8YBS - chains D and G of the 7 polymer chains in the assembly; structure by electron microscopy, 4.54 A resolution (low resolution: residue-level contacts below are approximate; hydrogen-bond / salt-bridge calls are withheld).

Chain D (and G):
Protein: Spike glycoprotein
Organism: Severe acute respiratory syndrome coronavirus
Notes: chain G of this document is another copy of the same molecule, construct and numbering; everything in this record applies to it too
Reference sequence: A0A6H1PJZ3 (A0A6H1PJZ3_SARS2); residues 1-1273 here = UniProt positions 1-1273
Chain sequence (1273 residues; each row starts with the number of its first residue):
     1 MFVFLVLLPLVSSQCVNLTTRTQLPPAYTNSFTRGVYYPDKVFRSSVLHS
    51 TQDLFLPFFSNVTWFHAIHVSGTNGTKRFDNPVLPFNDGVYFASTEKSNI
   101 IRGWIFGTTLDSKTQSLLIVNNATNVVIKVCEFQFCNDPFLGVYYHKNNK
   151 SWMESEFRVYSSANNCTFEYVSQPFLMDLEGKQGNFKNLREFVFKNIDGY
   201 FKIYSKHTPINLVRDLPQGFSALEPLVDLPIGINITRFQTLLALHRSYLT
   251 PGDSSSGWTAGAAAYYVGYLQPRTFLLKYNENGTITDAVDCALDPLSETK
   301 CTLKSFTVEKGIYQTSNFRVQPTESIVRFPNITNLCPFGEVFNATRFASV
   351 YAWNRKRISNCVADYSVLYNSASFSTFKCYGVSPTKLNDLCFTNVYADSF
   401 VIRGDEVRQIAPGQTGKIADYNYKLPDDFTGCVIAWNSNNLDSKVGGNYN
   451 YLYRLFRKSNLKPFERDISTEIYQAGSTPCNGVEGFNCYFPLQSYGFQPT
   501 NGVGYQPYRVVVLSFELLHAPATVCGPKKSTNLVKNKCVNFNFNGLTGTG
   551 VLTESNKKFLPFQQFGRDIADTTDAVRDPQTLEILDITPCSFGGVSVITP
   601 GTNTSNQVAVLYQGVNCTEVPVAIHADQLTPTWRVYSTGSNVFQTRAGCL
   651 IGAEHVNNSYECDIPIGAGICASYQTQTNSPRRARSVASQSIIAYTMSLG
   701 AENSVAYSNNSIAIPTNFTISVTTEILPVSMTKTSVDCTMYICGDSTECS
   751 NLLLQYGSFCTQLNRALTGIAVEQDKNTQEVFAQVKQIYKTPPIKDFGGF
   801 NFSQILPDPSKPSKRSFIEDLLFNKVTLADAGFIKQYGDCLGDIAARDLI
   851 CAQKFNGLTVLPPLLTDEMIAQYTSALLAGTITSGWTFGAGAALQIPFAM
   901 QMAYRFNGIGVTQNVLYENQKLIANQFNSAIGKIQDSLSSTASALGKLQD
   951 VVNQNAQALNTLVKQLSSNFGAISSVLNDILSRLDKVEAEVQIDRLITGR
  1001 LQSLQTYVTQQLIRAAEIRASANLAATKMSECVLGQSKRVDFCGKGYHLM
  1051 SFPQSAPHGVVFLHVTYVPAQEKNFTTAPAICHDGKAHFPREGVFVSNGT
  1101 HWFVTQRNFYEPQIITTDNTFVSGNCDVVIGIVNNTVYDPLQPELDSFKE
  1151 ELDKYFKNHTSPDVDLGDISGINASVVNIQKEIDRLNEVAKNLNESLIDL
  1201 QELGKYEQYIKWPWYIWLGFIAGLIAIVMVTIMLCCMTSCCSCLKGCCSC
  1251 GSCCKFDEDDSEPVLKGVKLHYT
Unresolved in the structure: 1-26, 70-79, 144-164, 173-185, 246-263, 469-488, 621-640, 677-688, 828-853, 1152-1273
Disulfide bonds: Cys131-Cys166, Cys291-Cys301, Cys336-Cys361, Cys379-Cys432, Cys391-Cys525, Cys538-Cys590, Cys617-Cys649, Cys662-Cys671, Cys738-Cys760, Cys743-Cys749, Cys1032-Cys1043, Cys1082-Cys1126
Covalently attached groups: N-acetylglucosamine (NAG) linked to Asn61, Asn122, Asn165, Asn282, Asn331, Asn343, Asn603, Asn616, Asn657, Asn709, Asn1074

Interface between chain D and chain G:
Contacting residue pairs - 150 pairs, chain D then chain G:
  Asn317(D) - Asp737(G)
  Arg319(D) - Met740(G)
  Arg319(D) - Asp745(G)
  Arg357(D) - Pro230(G)
  Arg357(D) - Ile231(G)
  Gly381(D) - Ile973(G)
  Gly381(D) - Arg983(G)
  Gly381(D) - Leu984(G)
  Val382(D) - Arg983(G)
  Val382(D) - Leu984(G)
  Ser383(D) - Arg983(G)
  Ser383(D) - Leu984(G)
  Ser383(D) - Asp985(G)
  Pro384(D) - Asp985(G)
  Thr385(D) - Asp985(G)
  Leu390(D) - Ser982(G)
  Leu390(D) - Arg983(G)
  Asn394(D) - Tyr200(G)
  Tyr396(D) - Tyr200(G)
  Tyr396(D) - Pro230(G)
  Arg408(D) - Thr376(G)
  Arg408(D) - Lys378(G)
  Lys417(D) - Tyr369(G)
  Lys417(D) - Asn370(G)
  Thr430(D) - Arg983(G)
  Thr500(D) - Gln506(G)
  Asn501(D) - Asn439(G)
  Leu517(D) - Arg983(G)
  His519(D) - Lys41(G)
  Thr547(D) - Asn978(G)
  Gly548(D) - Asn978(G)
  Thr549(D) - Asp745(G)
  Phe562(D) - Lys41(G)
  Phe562(D) - Pro225(G)
  Gln563(D) - Lys41(G)
  Gln563(D) - Val42(G)
  Gln563(D) - Phe43(G)
  Gln564(D) - Lys41(G)
  Phe565(D) - Val42(G)
  Phe565(D) - Phe43(G)
  Gly566(D) - Phe43(G)
  Arg567(D) - Asp40(G)
  Arg567(D) - Val42(G)
  Arg567(D) - Phe43(G)
  Arg567(D) - Arg44(G)
  Ile569(D) - Val47(G)
  Ala570(D) - Val963(G)
  Asp571(D) - Leu966(G)
  Asp571(D) - Ser967(G)
  Thr572(D) - Phe855(G)
  Pro589(D) - Phe855(G)
  Phe592(D) - Phe855(G)
  Gln613(D) - Thr859(G)
  Pro665(D) - Leu864(G)
  Ala668(D) - Pro863(G)
  Gly669(D) - Leu864(G)
  Gly669(D) - Met869(G)
  Met697(D) - Met869(G)
  Leu699(D) - Ile788(G)
  Leu699(D) - Met869(G)
  Leu699(D) - Gln872(G)
  Leu699(D) - Tyr873(G)
  Ala701(D) - Ile788(G)
  Glu702(D) - Lys790(G)
  Asn703(D) - Gln787(G)
  Asn703(D) - Ile788(G)
  Asn703(D) - Tyr789(G)
  Asn703(D) - Lys790(G)
  Ser704(D) - Lys790(G)
  Val705(D) - Gln895(G)
  Ala706(D) - Gln895(G)
  Tyr707(D) - Ile794(G)
  Tyr707(D) - Asp796(G)
  Tyr707(D) - Phe797(G)
  Tyr707(D) - Gln895(G)
  Tyr707(D) - Ile896(G)
  Tyr707(D) - Pro897(G)
  Tyr707(D) - Phe898(G)
  Asn709(D) - Asp796(G)
  Asn709(D) - Pro897(G)
  Ser711(D) - Gln895(G)
  Ser711(D) - Ile896(G)
  Ser711(D) - Pro897(G)
  Ile712(D) - Gln895(G)
  Ile712(D) - Ile896(G)
  Ile712(D) - Tyr904(G)
  Ala713(D) - Leu894(G)
  Ala713(D) - Gln895(G)
  Pro715(D) - Leu894(G)
  Gln957(D) - Arg765(G)
  Thr961(D) - Ser758(G)
  Thr961(D) - Gln762(G)
  Gln965(D) - Tyr756(G)
  Gln965(D) - Ser758(G)
  Gln965(D) - Phe759(G)
  Ser968(D) - Gln755(G)
  Ser968(D) - Tyr756(G)
  Asn969(D) - Gln755(G)
  Phe970(D) - Gln755(G)
  Phe970(D) - Tyr756(G)
  Phe970(D) - Phe759(G)
  Gly971(D) - Gln755(G)
  Asp985(D) - Thr415(G)
  Val987(D) - Gly413(G)
  Val987(D) - Asp427(G)
  Arg995(D) - Gln755(G)
  Arg995(D) - Asp994(G)
  Gly999(D) - Phe759(G)
  Gln1002(D) - Gln1005(G)
  Ser1003(D) - Phe759(G)
  Thr1006(D) - Gln762(G)
  Thr1006(D) - Gln1005(G)
  Thr1009(D) - Thr1009(G)
  Gln1010(D) - Leu1012(G)
  Ile1013(D) - Leu1012(G)
  Arg1039(D) - Thr1027(G)
  Arg1039(D) - Glu1031(G)
  Arg1039(D) - Arg1039(G)
  Val1040(D) - Ser1030(G)
  Val1040(D) - Glu1031(G)
  Val1040(D) - Leu1034(G)
  Asp1041(D) - Gln784(G)
  Asp1041(D) - Ser1030(G)
  Asp1041(D) - Leu1034(G)
  Phe1042(D) - Glu1031(G)
  Lys1045(D) - Gln784(G)
  Lys1045(D) - Lys786(G)
  Lys1045(D) - Gly889(G)
  Lys1045(D) - Ala890(G)
  Gly1046(D) - Ala890(G)
  Tyr1047(D) - Trp886(G)
  Tyr1047(D) - Ala890(G)
  Glu1072(D) - Leu894(G)
  Thr1077(D) - Met900(G)
  Ala1078(D) - Met900(G)
  Pro1079(D) - Tyr917(G)
  Phe1089(D) - Gln913(G)
  Phe1089(D) - Asn914(G)
  Phe1089(D) - Tyr917(G)
  Pro1090(D) - Gln913(G)
  Val1094(D) - Met900(G)
  Val1094(D) - Tyr904(G)
  Arg1107(D) - Tyr904(G)
  Phe1121(D) - Asn914(G)
  Ser1123(D) - Asn914(G)
  Ser1123(D) - Glu918(G)
  Ile1130(D) - Gln920(G)
  Ile1130(D) - Lys921(G)
  Phe1148(D) - Phe1148(G)
  Lys1149(D) - Phe1148(G)
Interface residues without a listed pair, chain D (113 interface residues in all): Gln314, Lys386, Thr393, Thr415, Gly416, Asp420, Ala520, Pro521, Gly545, Lys558, Leu560, Asp568, Arg646, Ile666, Gly667, Ser708, Asn710, Lys986, Glu1017, Val1068, Pro1069, Gly1124, Val1128, Leu1141, Gln1142
Interface residues without a listed pair, chain G (107 interface residues in all): Tyr38, Phe168, Leu229, Asn282, Gly283, Pro384, Ser735, Gly757, Glu773, Pro792, Lys854, Asn856, Leu861, Thr866, Thr883, Thr887, Gly891, Ala892, Ala893, Thr912, Ser975, Val976, Asp979, Glu988, Ile1013, Gly1035, Leu1141, Glu1144

Summary:
113 residues of chain D and 107 residues of chain G are in contact. Covalently linked N-acetylglucosamine: at
Asn61(D), Asn122(D), Asn165(D), Asn282(D), Asn331(D) and Asn343(D) and 5 more.
Both chains are Spike glycoprotein (Severe acute respiratory syndrome coronavirus). Entry 8YBS (State - I:
Spike 2-up RBD with THSC20.HVTR04 (Fab4)) was determined by electron microscopy together with 8YBY and 8YBZ
from the same study.
